4V4V - chains B0 and BC of the 52 polymer chains in the assembly; structure by electron microscopy, 15.00 A resolution (very low resolution: no residue pairs are listed; an interface is given only as per-side residue counts).

== Chain B0 ==
Molecule: 23S ribosomal RNA
Source organism: Escherichia coli
Sequence (2740 nucleotides; each row starts with the number of its first residue; note: 147 numbers in that range are skipped by the numbering (no residue carries them; nothing is unmodelled there)):
    16 CGUACACGGU GGAUGCCCUG GCAGUCA
    44 AGGCGAUGAA GGACGUGCUA AUCUGCGAUA AGCGUCGGUA AGGUGAUAUG AACCGUU
   102 UAACCGGCGA UUUCCGAAUG GGGAA
   128 CCC
   140 CG
   149 AUCAUU
   161 AUCCA
   172 AAUGAGGCGA ACCGGGGGAA CUGAAACAUC UAAGUACCCC GAGGAAAAGA AAUCAACCGA
   232 GAUUCCCCCA GUAGCGGCGA GCGAACGGGG AGCAGCCC
   271 GAGCCU
   278 AAUCAGUGUG UGUGUU
   295 GUGGAAGCGU CUGGAAAGGC GCGCGAUACA GGGUGACAGC CCCGUACAC
   347 AAUGCACAUG CUGU
   362 AGCUCGAUGA GUAGGGCGGG
   383 C
   385 CGUGGUA
   393 CCUGUCUGAA UAUGGGGGGA CCAUCCUCCA AGGCUAAAUA CUC
   437 UGACUGACCG AUAGUGAACC AGUACCGUGA GGGAAAGGCG AAAAGAACCC CGGCGAGGGG
   497 AGUGAAAAAG AACCUGAAAC CGUGUACGUA CAAGCAGUGG GAGGCACCUU AUGCGUGUUA
   557 UGGCGUGCCU UUUGUAUAAU GGGUCAGCGA CUUAUAUUCU GUAGCAAGGU UAACC
   617 GGGGAGCCGA AGGGAAACCG AGUCUUAAC
   647 GGGCGUUAAG UUGCAGGGUA UAGACCCGAA ACCCGGUGAU CUAGCCAUGG GCAGGUUGAA
   707 GGUUGGGUAA CACUAACUGG AGGACCGAAC CGACUAAUGU UGAAAAAUUA GCGGAUGACU
   767 UGUGGCUGGG GGUGAAAGGC CAAUCAAACC GGGAGAUAGC UGGUUCUCCC CGAAAGCUAU
   827 UUAGGUAGCG CCUCGUGAAU
   848 CAUCUCCGGG GGUAGAGCAC UGUUUCGGCA AGGGGGUC
   891 GACUU
   897 CCAACCCGAU GCAAACUGCG AAUACCGGAG
   928 AUGUUAUCAC GGGAGACACA CGGCGGGUG
   958 UAACGUCCGU CGUGAAGAGG GAAACAACCC AGACCGC
   996 AGCUAAGGUC CCAAAGUCAU GGUUAAGUGG GAAACGAUGU GGGAAGGCCC AGACAGCCAG
  1056 GAUGUUGGCU UAGAAGCAGC CAUCAUUUAA AGAAAGCGUA AUAGCUCACU GGUCGAGUCG
  1116 GCCUGCGCGG AAGAUGUA
  1135 CGGGGCUAAA CCAUGCACCG AAGCUGCGGC AGCGACG
  1173 UUAUGCGUUG UUGGGUAGGG GAGCGUUCUG UA
  1206 GCCUGCGAAG GUGUGCUGUG AGGCAUGCUG GAGGUAUCAG AAGUGCGAAU GCUGACAUAA
  1266 GUAACGAUAA AGCGGGUGAA AAGCCCGCUC GCCGGAAGAC CAAGGGUUCC UGUCCAACGU
  1326 UAAUCGGGGC AGGGUGAGUC GA
  1349 CCCUAAGGCG AGGCCGAAAG GCGUAGUCGA UGGGAAACAG GUUAAUAUUC CUGUACUUGG
  1409 UGUGUGGGUG AUGGAGGGAC GGAGAAGGCU AUGUUAUGCC AAGCUAUGGC UGCUGGUUGG
  1469 UACGCUCAAG GGCGAUCGGG UCAGAAAAUC UACCGGUCAC AUGCCUCAGA CGUAUCGGGA
  1529 GCUUCCUCGG AAGCGAAGUA ACAAA
  1555 GCCCU
  1561 CUUCCAGGAA AAGCUUCUAA ACGUUGAAAC AUGUCAAAUC GUACCCCAAA CCGACACAGG
  1621 UGGUCAGGUA GAGAAUACCA
  1642 GGCGCUUGAG AGAACUCGGG UGAAGGAACU AGGCAAAAUG GUGCCGUAAC UUCGGGAGAA
  1702 GGCACGCUGA U
  1716 UAG
  1728 CUCGC
  1741 CUG
  1746 AUCAGUCGAA GAUACCAGCU GGCUGCAACU GUUUAUUAAA AACACAGCAC UGUGCAAACA
  1806 CGAAAGUGGA CGUAUACGGU GUGACGCCUG CCCGGUGCCG GAAGGUUAA
  1859 UGGGGUU
  1869 GCAA
  1877 AGCUCU
  1887 CGAAGCCCCG GUAAACGGCG GCCGUAACUA UAACGGUCCU AAGGUAGCGA AAUUCCUUGU
  1947 CGGGUAAGUU CCGACCUGCA CGAAUGGCGU AAUGAUGGCC AGGCUGUCUC CACCCGAGAC
  2007 UCAGUGAAAU UGAACUCGCU GUGAAGAUGC AGUGUACCCG CGGCAAGACG GAAAGACCCC
  2067 GUGAACCUUU ACUAUAGCUU GACACUGAAC AUUGAGCCUU GAUGUGUAGG AUAGGUGGGA
  2127 GGCUUUGAAG UGUGGACGCC AGUCUGCAUG GAGCCGGCCU UGAAAUACCA CCCUUUAAUG
  2187 UUUGAUGUUC UAAC
  2207 CCG
  2211 AAUCCGG
  2223 GGACAGUGUC UGGUGGGUAG UUUGACUGGG GCGGUCUCCU CCUAAAGAGU AACGGAGGAG
  2283 CACGAAGGUU GGCUAAUCCU GG
  2310 CAUCAGGAGG UUAGUGCAAU GGCAUAAGCC AGCUUGACUG CGAGCGUGAC GGCGCGAGCA
  2370 GGUGCGAAAG CAGGUCAUAG UGAUCCGGUG GU
  2403 CUGAAUGGAA GGGCCAUCG
  2423 UCAACGGA
  2433 AAAGGUACUC CGGGGAUAAC AGGCUGAUAC CGCCCAAGAG UUCAUAUCGA CGGCGGUGUU
  2493 UGGCACCUCG AUGUCGGCUC AUCACAUCCU GGGGCUGAAG UAGGUCCCAA GGGUAUGGCU
  2553 GUUCGCCAUU UAAAGUGGUA CGCGAGCUGG GUUUAGAACG UCGUGAGACA GUUCGGUCCC
  2613 UAUCUGCCGU GGGCG
  2631 GAGAACUGAG GGGGGCUGCU CCUAGUACGA GAGGACCGGA GUGGACGCAU CACUGGUGUU
  2691 CGGGUUGUCA
  2702 GCCA
  2707 UGGCACUGCC CGGUAGCUAA AUGCGG
  2734 AGAGAUAAGU GCUGAAAGCA UCUAAGCACG AAACUUGCCC CGAGAUGAGU UCUCCC
  2808 GAAGGAACGU UGAAGACGAC GACGUUGAUA GGCCGGGUGU GUAAGCGCAG CAAUGCGUUG
  2868 AGCUAACCGG UACUAAUGAA CCGAGGUCUU GACCA

== Chain BC ==
Molecule: 50S ribosomal protein L4
Source organism: Escherichia coli
UniProt: P60723 (RL4_ECOLI); residues 1-198 here = UniProt positions 1-198
Chain sequence (198 residues; row label = number of the first residue in the row):
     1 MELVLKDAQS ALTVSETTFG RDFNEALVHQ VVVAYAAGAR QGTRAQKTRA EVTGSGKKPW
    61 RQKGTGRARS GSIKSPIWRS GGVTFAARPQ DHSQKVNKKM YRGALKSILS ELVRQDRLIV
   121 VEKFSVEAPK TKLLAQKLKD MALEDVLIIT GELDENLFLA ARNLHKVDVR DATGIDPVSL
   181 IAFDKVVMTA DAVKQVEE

== How chain B0 and chain BC interact ==
At this resolution (15 A) residue pairs are not listed: 52 residues of chain B0 and 59 of chain BC lie at the interface.

== Overview ==
Chain B0 and chain BC form an interface of 52 and 59 residues respectively.
Here chain B0 is 23S ribosomal RNA and chain BC is 50S ribosomal protein L4, both from Escherichia coli. Entry
4V4V (Structure of a pre-translocational E. coli ribosome obtained by fitting atomic models for RNA and
protein ...) was determined by electron microscopy (same publication as 4V4W).
